PDB entry 6X2U | X-ray diffraction, 2.20 A resolution | chains A and B of the 4 polymer chains in the assembly

Chain A:
Name: GTP-binding nuclear protein Ran
Organism: Homo sapiens
UniProtKB: P62826 (RAN_HUMAN); residues 1-216 here = UniProt positions 1-216
Chain sequence (216 residues; numbered 1 to 216; the number before each row is that of its first residue):
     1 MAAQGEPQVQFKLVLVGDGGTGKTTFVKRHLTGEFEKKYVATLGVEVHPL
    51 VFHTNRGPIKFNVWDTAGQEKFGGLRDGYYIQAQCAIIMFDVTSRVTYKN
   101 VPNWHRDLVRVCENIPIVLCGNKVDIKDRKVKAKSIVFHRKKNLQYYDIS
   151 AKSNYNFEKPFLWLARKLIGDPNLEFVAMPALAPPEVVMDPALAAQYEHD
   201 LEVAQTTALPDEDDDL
Disordered / not traced: 1-8, 187-189
Ion coordination: Mg2+: T24, T42 (together with GMP-PNP)
Ligand contacts: GMP-PNP (GNP; phosphoaminophosphonic acid-guanylate ester): G17, D18, G19, G20, T21, G22, K23, T24, T25, F35, E36, K37, K38, Y39, V40, A41, T42, T66, A67, G68, Q69, N122, K123, D125, I126, S150, A151, K152
UniProt features mapped onto this chain:
  - region: K37 to V45 (Switch-I), G68 to Q84 (Switch-II), D211 to L216 (Interaction with RANBP1)
  - binding site (GTP): D18 to T25, E36 to T42, G68, N122 to D125, S150 to K152
  - site: Q69 (Essential for GTP hydrolysis)
  - modified residue: A2 (N-acetylalanine), T24 (Phosphothreonine), K37 (N6-acetyllysine), K60 (N6-acetyllysine), K71 (N6-acetyllysine), K99 (N6-acetyllysine), K134 (N6-acetyllysine), K159 (N6-acetyllysine)
  - cross-link (Glycyl lysine isopeptide (Lys-Gly)): K71 (interchain with G-Cter in SUMO2), K152 (interchain with G-Cter in SUMO2)
  - mutagenesis: G19 (G19V: Blocks DNA replication; when associated with L-69), T24 (T24L: Has low binding affinity for GTP and GDP. Almost completely abolishes interaction with BIRC5; T24N: Has low binding affinity for GTP and GDP. Decreases nuclear import of proteins and RNA ...), T25 (T25A: Minor effect on the interaction with the alpha phosphate group of bound GTP), K37 (K37Q: Mimics acetylation; enhances the nuclear export of RELA/p65; K37R: Decreased acetylation), Y39 (Y39A: Abolishes steric hindrance that traps the essential Q-69 in an unreactive position, and causes slow GTP hydrolysis in wild-type ...), Q69 (Q69L: Strongly decreased GTPase activity. Probably locked in the GTP-bound form. Loss of interaction with NUTF2. Decreases nuclear location and leads to cytoplasmic location during interphase ...), E70 (E70A: Strongly decreases the relase of bound GDP), R76 (R76E: Probable loss of interaction with NUTF2. Loss of transport to the nucleus), K134 (K134Q: Loss of normal mitotic chromosome segregation and defective mitotic spindle orientation; K134R: Loss of normal mitotic chromosome segregation and formation of sister chromatid bridges), D211 to L216 (No effect on GTPase activity. Abolishes interaction with RANBP1)

Chain B:
Name: Ran-specific GTPase-activating protein 1
Organism: Saccharomyces cerevisiae
UniProtKB: P41920 (YRB1_YEAST); residue numbers follow UniProt; this construct covers 62-201
Chain sequence (140 residues; each row starts with the number of its first residue):
    62 DIHFEPVVHLEKVDVKTMEEDEEVLYKVRAKLFRFDADAKEWKERGTGDC
   112 KFLKNKKTNKVRILMRRDKTLKICANHIIAPEYTLKPNVGSDRSWVYACT
   162 ADIAEGEAEAFTFAIRFGSKENADKFKEEFEKAQEINKKA
Disordered / not traced: 62-82, 201

Interface between chain A and chain B:
Residue-residue contacts - 87 pairs, chain A then chain B:
  R29(A) - E105(B)  salt bridge
  H30(A) - K133(B)
  T32(A) - R95(B)
  T32(A) - E105(B)
  T32(A) - R106(B)
  T32(A) - R128(B)  hydrogen bond (backbone-side chain)
  G33(A) - E105(B)
  G33(A) - R106(B)
  G33(A) - R128(B)
  E34(A) - R95(B)  salt bridge
  E34(A) - K104(B)
  E34(A) - E105(B)  hydrogen bond (backbone-backbone)
  L50(A) - K133(B)
  V51(A) - K133(B)  hydrogen bond (backbone-side chain)
  F52(A) - K133(B)
  F157(A) - T131(B)
  E158(A) - K130(B)
  A178(A) - R127(B)
  A178(A) - L132(B)
  M179(A) - R127(B)  hydrogen bond (backbone-side chain)
  M179(A) - L132(B)
  M179(A) - K133(B)
  M179(A) - I134(B)  hydrogen bond (side chain-backbone)
  P180(A) - I134(B)
  A181(A) - R123(B)  hydrogen bond (backbone-side chain)
  A181(A) - L125(B)  hydrophobic
  A181(A) - R127(B)
  A181(A) - I134(B)  hydrophobic
  L182(A) - R123(B)  hydrogen bond (backbone-side chain)
  L182(A) - N137(B)  hydrogen bond (backbone-side chain)
  L182(A) - I164(B)
  A183(A) - I164(B)
  P184(A) - R123(B)
  P184(A) - N137(B)
  P184(A) - H138(B)
  P184(A) - I139(B)
  P184(A) - I164(B)  hydrophobic
  P185(A) - I139(B)
  P185(A) - A162(B)  hydrophobic
  P185(A) - I164(B)
  P185(A) - A169(B)  hydrophobic
  E186(A) - I139(B)
  E186(A) - A141(B)
  Y197(A) - T161(B)
  Y197(A) - A171(B)
  L201(A) - V157(B)  hydrophobic
  V203(A) - F96(B)  hydrophobic
  A204(A) - F96(B)  hydrophobic
  A204(A) - W103(B)  hydrogen bond (backbone-side chain)
  A204(A) - N149(B)  hydrogen bond (backbone-side chain)
  A204(A) - T173(B)
  Q205(A) - K147(B)
  Q205(A) - P148(B)
  Q205(A) - N149(B)
  Q205(A) - V150(B)  hydrogen bond (backbone-backbone)
  T206(A) - V150(B)
  T207(A) - F96(B)
  T207(A) - K101(B)
  T207(A) - W103(B)  hydrogen bond (backbone-side chain)
  T207(A) - N149(B)  hydrogen bond (backbone-side chain)
  A208(A) - W103(B)
  A208(A) - N149(B)
  A208(A) - V150(B)
  L209(A) - W103(B)  hydrophobic
  L209(A) - N149(B)  hydrogen bond (backbone-side chain)
  L209(A) - S155(B)
  L209(A) - A175(B)  hydrophobic
  L209(A) - R177(B)
  P210(A) - F94(B)  hydrophobic
  P210(A) - W103(B)
  P210(A) - R177(B)  hydrogen bond (backbone-side chain)
  D211(A) - R177(B)  hydrogen bond (backbone-side chain)
  E212(A) - G151(B)
  E212(A) - S152(B)  hydrogen bond
  E212(A) - R154(B)  salt bridge
  E212(A) - R177(B)  salt bridge
  D214(A) - R154(B)  hydrogen bond (backbone-side chain)
  D215(A) - R154(B)
  D215(A) - G179(B)
  L216(A) - R90(B)
  L216(A) - A91(B)
  L216(A) - K92(B)
  L216(A) - T108(B)
  L216(A) - R154(B)
  L216(A) - R177(B)  hydrogen bond (backbone-side chain)
  L216(A) - F178(B)
  L216(A) - G179(B)
Also at the interface, not in a pair above, chain A (38 interface residues in all): L31, K38, F176, V177
Also at the interface, not in a pair above, chain B (50 interface residues in all): E102, D129, E143, Y158, A165, E166

In short:
38 residues of chain A and 50 residues of chain B are in contact; the contacts include 19 hydrogen bonds and 4
salt bridges. Polar pairs include R29(A)-E105(B), E34(A)-R95(B) and E212(A)-R154(B). Chain A binds GMP-PNP.
Here chain A is GTP-binding nuclear protein Ran (Homo sapiens) and chain B is Ran-specific GTPase-activating
protein 1 (Saccharomyces cerevisiae). Entry 6X2U (Crystal Structure of PKINES peptide bound to CRM1) was
determined by X-ray diffraction, deposited together with 6X2M, 6X2O, 6X2P, 6X2R, 6X2S, 6X2V and 3 further
entries.
